8VJH - chains A and D of the 7 polymer chains in the assembly; structure by electron microscopy, 4.20 A resolution (low resolution: residue-level contacts below are approximate; hydrogen-bond / salt-bridge calls are withheld).

# Chain A
Molecule: Minor tail protein
From: Chivirus chi
UniProt: M9NVD3 (M9NVD3_9CAUD); numbering as in UniProt (aligned over 1-1296)
Sequence (1296 residues; numbered 1 to 1296; the number before each row is that of its first residue):
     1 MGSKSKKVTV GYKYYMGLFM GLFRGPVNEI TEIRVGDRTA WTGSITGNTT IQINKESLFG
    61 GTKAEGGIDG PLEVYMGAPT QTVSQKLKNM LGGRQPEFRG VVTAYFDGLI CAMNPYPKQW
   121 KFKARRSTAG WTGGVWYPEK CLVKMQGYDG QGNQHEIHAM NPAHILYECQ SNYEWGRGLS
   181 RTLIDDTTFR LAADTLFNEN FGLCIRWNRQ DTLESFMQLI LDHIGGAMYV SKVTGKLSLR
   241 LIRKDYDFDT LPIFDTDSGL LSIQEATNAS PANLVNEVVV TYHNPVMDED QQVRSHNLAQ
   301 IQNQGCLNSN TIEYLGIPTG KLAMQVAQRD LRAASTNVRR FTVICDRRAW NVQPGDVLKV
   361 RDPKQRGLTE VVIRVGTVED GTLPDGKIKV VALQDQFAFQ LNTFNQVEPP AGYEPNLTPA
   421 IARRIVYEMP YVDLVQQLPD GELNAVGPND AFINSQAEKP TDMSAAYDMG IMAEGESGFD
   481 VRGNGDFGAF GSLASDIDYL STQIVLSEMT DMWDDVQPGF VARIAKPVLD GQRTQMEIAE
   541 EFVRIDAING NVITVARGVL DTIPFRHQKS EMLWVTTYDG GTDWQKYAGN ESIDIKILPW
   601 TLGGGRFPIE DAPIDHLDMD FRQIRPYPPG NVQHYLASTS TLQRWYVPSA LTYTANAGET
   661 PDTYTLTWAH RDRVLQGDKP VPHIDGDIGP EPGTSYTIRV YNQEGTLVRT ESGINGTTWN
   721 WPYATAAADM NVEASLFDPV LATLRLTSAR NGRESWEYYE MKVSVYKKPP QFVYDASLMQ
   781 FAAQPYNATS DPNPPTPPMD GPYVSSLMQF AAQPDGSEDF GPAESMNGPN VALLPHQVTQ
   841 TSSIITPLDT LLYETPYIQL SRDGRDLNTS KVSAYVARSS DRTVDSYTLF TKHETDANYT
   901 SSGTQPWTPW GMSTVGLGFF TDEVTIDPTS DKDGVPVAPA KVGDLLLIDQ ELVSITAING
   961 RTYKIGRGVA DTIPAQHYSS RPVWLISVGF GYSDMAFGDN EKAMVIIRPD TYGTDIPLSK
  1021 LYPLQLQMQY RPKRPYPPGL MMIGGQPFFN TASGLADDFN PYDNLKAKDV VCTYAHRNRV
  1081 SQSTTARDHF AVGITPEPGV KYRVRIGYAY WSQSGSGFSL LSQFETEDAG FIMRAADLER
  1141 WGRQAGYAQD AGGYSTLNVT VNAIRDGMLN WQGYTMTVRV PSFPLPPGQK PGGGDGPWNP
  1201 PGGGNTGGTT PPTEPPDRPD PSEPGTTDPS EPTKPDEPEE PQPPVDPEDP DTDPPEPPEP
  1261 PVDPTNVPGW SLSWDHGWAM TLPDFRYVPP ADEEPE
Not modelled in the structure: 1, 771-1296

# Chain D
Molecule: Baseplate hub 1 protein, gp27
From: Chivirus chi
UniProt: M9NUT0 (M9NUT0_9CAUD); numbering as in UniProt (aligned over 1-272)
Sequence (272 residues; numbered 1 to 272; the number before each row is that of its first residue):
     1 MSYNIIETSN DNGRPVFMYE FRLLDKYWRY TSADAKVSAL GSIWEPMGVS DDGIKQTGEA
    61 KTDALNLTLP NSNPVVGLFI GTPPGSPVTL TIRRMHLDDN DPVVCYVGTV DSINQGENPT
   121 VATVTCSTLS ATMDRNGLRL SWSRGCPHAL YDGQCRVNKE AFRVDATILT VGAGTVTAAA
   181 YATRPDGYFA GGFIEWIDPV YGVERRGIET HTGNTITIFG TVDGLAGGYI LKTYPGCPRT
   241 SAACDTIFNN LANFGGIPSL PDRSPFDGNP IF
Not modelled in the structure: 1
Bound ions: Fe ion: Cys155, Cys244

# How chain A and chain D interact
Residue-residue contacts (86):
  Tyr14(A) - Phe272(D)
  Gly17(A) - Phe272(D)
  Leu18(A) - Phe266(D)
  Gly21(A) - Trp142(D)
  Arg24(A) - Leu140(D)
  Arg24(A) - Gln154(D)
  Leu91(A) - Ser259(D)
  Arg94(A) - Ser241(D)
  Arg94(A) - Ala242(D)
  Arg94(A) - Asp245(D)
  Arg94(A) - Leu251(D)
  Arg94(A) - Pro258(D)
  Gln95(A) - Leu251(D)
  Gln95(A) - Pro258(D)
  Gln95(A) - Ser259(D)
  Pro96(A) - Leu251(D)
  Pro96(A) - Phe254(D)
  Pro96(A) - Gly256(D)
  Pro96(A) - Pro258(D)
  Glu97(A) - Ala252(D)
  Phe98(A) - Ile257(D)
  Arg99(A) - Gln154(D)
  Arg99(A) - Arg156(D)
  Arg99(A) - Ala252(D)
  Arg99(A) - Asn253(D)
  Val101(A) - Trp142(D)
  Cys111(A) - Phe272(D)
  Asn114(A) - Phe272(D)
  Tyr116(A) - Pro270(D)
  Pro117(A) - Phe266(D)
  Thr132(A) - Gln154(D)
  Gln170(A) - Met133(D)
  Tyr173(A) - Arg139(D)
  Tyr173(A) - Ala149(D)
  Tyr173(A) - Asp152(D)
  Glu174(A) - Arg139(D)
  Glu174(A) - Gln154(D)
  Gly176(A) - Arg135(D)
  Arg177(A) - Thr132(D)
  Arg177(A) - Arg135(D)
  Leu179(A) - Leu129(D)
  Trp207(A) - Gly137(D)
  Gln210(A) - Gly137(D)
  Gln210(A) - Leu138(D)
  Gln210(A) - Arg139(D)
  Asp211(A) - Asn136(D)
  Asp211(A) - Gly137(D)
  Thr212(A) - Arg135(D)
  Thr212(A) - Asn136(D)
  Leu213(A) - Met133(D)
  Leu213(A) - Arg135(D)
  Glu214(A) - Met133(D)
  Met217(A) - Met133(D)
  Tyr229(A) - Ser130(D)
  Val230(A) - Ser130(D)
  Lys232(A) - Arg94(D)
  Lys232(A) - Val104(D)
  Lys232(A) - Cys105(D)
  Lys232(A) - Tyr106(D)
  Val233(A) - Val104(D)
  Val233(A) - Val107(D)
  Thr234(A) - Val107(D)
  Gly235(A) - Val107(D)
  Arg347(A) - Glu7(D)
  Arg347(A) - Thr8(D)
  Arg347(A) - Arg94(D)
  Trp350(A) - Tyr3(D)
  Trp350(A) - Asn4(D)
  Trp350(A) - Glu7(D)
  Trp350(A) - Arg94(D)
  Trp350(A) - Val103(D)
  Asn351(A) - Asn4(D)
  Gln353(A) - Gln56(D)
  Pro354(A) - Gln56(D)
  Thr377(A) - Gln56(D)
  Thr377(A) - Thr57(D)
  Val378(A) - Gln56(D)
  Glu379(A) - Lys55(D)
  Asp380(A) - Gly53(D)
  Asp380(A) - Ile54(D)
  Asp380(A) - Arg94(D)
  Thr382(A) - Asp51(D)
  Thr382(A) - Asp52(D)
  Thr382(A) - Gly53(D)
  Leu383(A) - Phe17(D)
  Leu383(A) - Ser32(D)
Also at the interface, not in a pair above, chain A (54 interface residues in all): Phe23, Trp175, Met228, Leu237, Arg348, Gly381
Also at the interface, not in a pair above, chain D (53 interface residues in all): Thr128, Asp134, Gly153, Asn269, Ile271

# Overview
54 residues of chain A face 53 of chain D across their interface. Cys155(D) and Cys244(D) form the Fe ion
site.
Chain A is Minor tail protein and chain D is Baseplate hub 1 protein, gp27, both from Chivirus chi; the
structure, Cryo-EM of tail-tip of bacteriophage Chi, was determined by electron microscopy together with 8VHX,
8VJA and 8VJI from the same study.
